Entry 1M1J (X-ray diffraction, 2.70 A resolution); this record covers chains A and E of the 10 polymer chains in the assembly.

# Chain A
Name: Fibrinogen alpha subunit
From: Gallus gallus
UniProtKB: P14448 (FIBA_CHICK); residues 1-491 here correspond to UniProt positions 19-509 (UniProt number = residue number + 18)
Sequence (491 residues; numbered 1 to 491; the number before each row is that of its first residue):
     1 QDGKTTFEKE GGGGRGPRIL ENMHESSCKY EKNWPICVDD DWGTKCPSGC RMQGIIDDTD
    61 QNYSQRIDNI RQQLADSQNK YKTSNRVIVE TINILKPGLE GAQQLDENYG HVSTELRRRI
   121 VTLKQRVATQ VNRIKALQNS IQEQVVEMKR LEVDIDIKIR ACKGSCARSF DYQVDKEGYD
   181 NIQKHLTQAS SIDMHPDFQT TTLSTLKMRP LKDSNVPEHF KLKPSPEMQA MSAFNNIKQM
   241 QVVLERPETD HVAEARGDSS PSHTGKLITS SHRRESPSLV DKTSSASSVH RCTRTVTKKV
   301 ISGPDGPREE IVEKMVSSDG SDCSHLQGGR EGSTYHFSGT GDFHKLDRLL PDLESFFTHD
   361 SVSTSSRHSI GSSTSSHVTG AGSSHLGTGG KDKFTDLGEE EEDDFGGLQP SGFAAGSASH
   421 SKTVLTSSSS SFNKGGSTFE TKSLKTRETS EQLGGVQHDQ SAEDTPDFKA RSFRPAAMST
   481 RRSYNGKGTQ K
Not modelled in the structure: 1-26, 219-491
UniProt features mapped onto this chain:
  - site: Arg15, Gly16 (Cleavage)
  - modified residue: Gln1 (Pyrrolidone carboxylic acid)

# Chain E
Name: Fibrinogen beta chain
From: Gallus gallus
UniProtKB: Q02020 (FIBB_CHICK); residues 2-464 here correspond to UniProt positions 1-463 (UniProt number = residue number - 1)
Sequence (464 residues; numbered 1 to 464; the number before each row is that of its first residue):
     1 QASVEYDNEE DSPQIDARAH RPLDKRQEAA PTLRPVAPPI SGTGYQPRPP KQDKQAMKKG
    61 PIIYPDAGGC KHPLDELGVL CPTGCELQTT LLKQEKTVKP VLRDLKDRVA KFSDTSTTMY
   121 QYVNMIDNKL VKTQKQRKDN DIILSEYNTE MELHYNYIKD NLDNNIPSSL RVLRAVIDSL
   181 HKKIQKLENA IATQTDYCRS PCVASCNIPV VSGRECEDIY RKGGETSEMY IIQPDPFTTP
   241 YRVYCDMETD NGGWTLIQNR QDGSVNFGRA WDEYKRGFGN IAKSGGKKYC DTPGEYWLGN
   301 DKISQLTKIG PTKVLIEMED WNGDKVSALY GGFTIHNEGN KYQLSVSNYK GNAGNALMEG
   361 ASQLYGENRT MTIHNGMYFS TYDRDNDGWL TTDPRKQCSK EDGGGWWYNR CHAANPNGRY
   421 YWGGTYSWDM AKHGTDDGIV WMNWKGSWYS MKKMSMKIKP YFPD
Not modelled in the structure: 1-62, 464
UniProt features mapped onto this chain:
  - binding site (Ca(2+)): Asp385, Asp387, Trp389
  - site: Arg18, Ala19 (Cleavage)
  - modified residue: Tyr6 (Sulfotyrosine)
  - glycosylation: Asn368 (N-linked (GlcNAc...) asparagine)
Disulfide bonds: Cys206-Cys290, Cys216-Cys245, Cys398-Cys411
Metal / ion sites: Ca2+: Asp385, Asp387, Trp389
Ligand contacts: 2-acetamido-2-deoxy-alpha-D-glucopyranose (NDG): Tyr365, Gly366, Glu367, Asn368

# How chain A and chain E interact
Residue-residue contacts - 41 pairs, chain A then chain E:
  Glu31(A) with Tyr64(E); Pro65(E); Asp66(E)
  Lys32(A) with Lys71(E); Val79(E)
  Trp34(A) with Asp66(E); Ala67(E), hydrophobic; Gly68(E); Gly69(E); Cys70(E), hydrophobic; Val79(E)
  Pro35(A) with Gly69(E); Cys70(E); Lys71(E), hydrogen bond (backbone-backbone)
  Ile36(A) with Lys71(E)
  Cys37(A) with Cys70(E), disulfide; Lys71(E), hydrogen bond (backbone-backbone); His72(E); Leu80(E), hydrophobic
  Asp41(A) with Cys70(E), hydrogen bond
  Trp42(A) with His72(E); Leu77(E), hydrophobic; Leu80(E), hydrophobic
  Gly43(A) with Thr83(E), hydrogen bond (backbone-side chain)
  Thr44(A) with Cys81(E); Pro82(E); Thr83(E), hydrogen bond (backbone-side chain); Glu86(E)
  Lys45(A) with Gly68(E), hydrogen bond (side chain-backbone); Cys70(E); Leu80(E); Cys81(E)
  Cys46(A) with Leu80(E); Cys81(E), hydrogen bond (backbone-backbone)
  Pro47(A) with Leu77(E); Leu80(E)
  Arg51(A) with Asp75(E); Glu76(E), hydrogen bond (side chain-backbone); Leu77(E); Gly78(E)
  Ile55(A) with Glu76(E)
Other interface residues (no listed pair), chain A (16 interface residues in all): Ser48
Other interface residues (no listed pair), chain E (20 interface residues in all): Pro73
Cross-chain cystine bridges: Cys37(A)-Cys70(E)

# Overview
Chain A and chain E form an interface of 16 and 20 residues respectively, with 1 disulfide bond and 8 hydrogen
bonds. Among the polar pairs are Asp41(A)-Cys70(E), Gly43(A)-Thr83(E) and Thr44(A)-Thr83(E). Chain E binds
2-acetamido-2-deoxy-alpha-D-glucopyranose. Curated annotation (UniProt) lists 3 Ca2+-binding residues on chain
E.
Here chain A is Fibrinogen alpha subunit and chain E is Fibrinogen beta chain, both from Gallus gallus. Entry
1M1J (Crystal structure of native chicken fibrinogen with two different bound ligands) was determined by X-ray
diffraction.
